Entry 4G1U (X-ray diffraction, 3.01 A resolution); this record covers chains C and D of the 4 polymer chains in the assembly.

[Chain C (and D)]
Name: Hemin import ATP-binding protein HmuV
From: Yersinia pestis
Notes: EC 3.6.3.-; chain D of this document is another copy of the same molecule, construct and numbering; everything in this record applies to it too
UniProt: Q56993 (HMUV_YERPE); residue numbers follow UniProt; this construct covers 1-266
Sequence (266 residues; row label = number of the first residue in the row):
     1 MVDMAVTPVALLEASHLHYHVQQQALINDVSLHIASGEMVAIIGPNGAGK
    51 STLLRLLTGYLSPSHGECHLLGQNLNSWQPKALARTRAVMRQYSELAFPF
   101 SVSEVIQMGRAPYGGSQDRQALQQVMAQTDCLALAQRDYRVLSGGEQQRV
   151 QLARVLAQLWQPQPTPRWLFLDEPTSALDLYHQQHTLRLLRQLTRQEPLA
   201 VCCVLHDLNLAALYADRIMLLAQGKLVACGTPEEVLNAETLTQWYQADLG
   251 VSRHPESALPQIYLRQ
Not modelled in the structure: 1-4 (chain D: 1-9)

[Chain C / chain D interface]
Pairs across the interface (48; chain C residue first):
  Ser176(C) - Ser176(D)  hydrogen bond
  Leu180(C) - Leu264(D)  hydrophobic
  Gln184(C) - Asp248(D)
  Gln184(C) - Leu264(D)
  Gln184(C) - Arg265(D)  hydrogen bond (side chain-backbone)
  Arg188(C) - Asp248(D)  salt bridge
  Arg188(C) - Arg265(D)
  Arg188(C) - Gln266(D)  hydrogen bond (side chain-backbone)
  Leu210(C) - Leu264(D)  hydrophobic
  Leu213(C) - Leu264(D)
  Leu213(C) - Arg265(D)
  Leu213(C) - Gln266(D)  hydrogen bond (backbone-side chain)
  Tyr214(C) - Arg265(D)  hydrogen bond (side chain-backbone)
  Tyr214(C) - Gln266(D)
  Gln246(C) - Tyr181(D)
  Ala247(C) - Tyr181(D)
  Ala247(C) - Gln184(D)
  Asp248(C) - Gln184(D)  hydrogen bond (backbone-side chain)
  Asp248(C) - Arg188(D)  salt bridge
  Ser252(C) - Pro255(D)
  His254(C) - Tyr263(D)
  His254(C) - Leu264(D)  hydrogen bond (side chain-backbone)
  Pro255(C) - Ser252(D)
  Pro255(C) - Tyr263(D)  hydrophobic
  Glu256(C) - Tyr263(D)  hydrogen bond
  Glu256(C) - Arg265(D)  salt bridge
  Ser257(C) - Gln266(D)
  Gln261(C) - Gln261(D)  hydrogen bond
  Gln261(C) - Tyr263(D)
  Tyr263(C) - His254(D)
  Tyr263(C) - Pro255(D)  hydrophobic
  Tyr263(C) - Glu256(D)  hydrogen bond
  Tyr263(C) - Gln261(D)
  Leu264(C) - Leu180(D)  hydrophobic
  Leu264(C) - Gln184(D)
  Leu264(C) - Leu210(D)  hydrophobic
  Leu264(C) - Leu213(D)
  Leu264(C) - His254(D)  hydrogen bond (backbone-side chain)
  Arg265(C) - Gln184(D)  hydrogen bond (backbone-side chain)
  Arg265(C) - Leu213(D)
  Arg265(C) - Tyr214(D)  hydrogen bond (backbone-side chain)
  Arg265(C) - Glu256(D)  salt bridge
  Gln266(C) - Arg188(D)
  Gln266(C) - Arg191(D)
  Gln266(C) - Leu213(D)  hydrogen bond (side chain-backbone)
  Gln266(C) - Tyr214(D)
  Gln266(C) - Ser257(D)
  Gln266(C) - Leu259(D)
Interface residues without a listed pair, chain C (25 interface residues in all): Asn46, Tyr181, Arg191, Leu249, Leu259
Interface residues without a listed pair, chain D (24 interface residues in all): Asp179, Gln246, Ala247

[Summary]
The interface between chain C and chain D involves 25 residues on one side and 24 on the other; the contacts
include 14 hydrogen bonds and 4 salt bridges. Polar contacts include Arg188(C)-Asp248(D), Glu256(C)-Arg265(D)
and Ser176(C)-Ser176(D).
Both chains are Hemin import ATP-binding protein HmuV (Yersinia pestis). Entry 4G1U (X-ray structure of the
bacterial heme transporter HmuUV from Yersinia pestis) was determined by X-ray diffraction.
